PDB entry 8YAJ | electron microscopy, 3.20 A resolution | chains D and I of the 6 polymer chains in the assembly

# Chain D
Protein: Tubulin beta-1 chain
Organism: Caenorhabditis elegans
Reference sequence: P12456 (TBB1_CAEEL); residue numbers follow UniProt; this construct covers 1-441
Chain sequence (441 residues; row label = number of the first residue in the row):
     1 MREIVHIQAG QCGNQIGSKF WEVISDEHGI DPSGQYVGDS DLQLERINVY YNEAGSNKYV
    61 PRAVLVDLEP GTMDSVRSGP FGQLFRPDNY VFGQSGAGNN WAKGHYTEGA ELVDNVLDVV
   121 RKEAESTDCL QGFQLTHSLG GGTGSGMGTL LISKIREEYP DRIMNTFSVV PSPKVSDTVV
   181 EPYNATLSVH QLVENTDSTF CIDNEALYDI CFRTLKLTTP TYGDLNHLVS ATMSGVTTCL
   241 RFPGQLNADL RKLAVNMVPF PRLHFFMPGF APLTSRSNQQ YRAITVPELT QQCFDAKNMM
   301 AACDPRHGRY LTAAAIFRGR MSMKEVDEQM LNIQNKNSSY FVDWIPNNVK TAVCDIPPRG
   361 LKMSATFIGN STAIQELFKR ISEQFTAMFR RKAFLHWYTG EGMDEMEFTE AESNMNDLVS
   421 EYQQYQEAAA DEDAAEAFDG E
Not modelled in the structure: 428-441
Curated features (UniProtKB/Swiss-Prot):
  - binding site (GTP): Gln11, Glu69, Ser138, Gly142, Thr143, Gly144, Asn204, Asn226
  - binding site (Mg(2+)): Glu69
Residues lining bound ligands: phosphomethylphosphonic acid guanylate ester (G2P): Gly10, Gln11, Cys12, Gln15, Asp67, Gly96, Ala97, Gly98, Asn99, Ser138, Gly140, Gly141, Gly142, Thr143, Gly144, Ser145, Val169, Asp177, Asn204, Leu207, Tyr222, Leu225, Asn226

# Chain I
Protein: Alpha-tubulin N-acetyltransferase 2
Organism: Caenorhabditis elegans
Notes: EC 2.3.1.108
Reference sequence: Q23192 (ATAT2_CAEEL); numbering as in UniProt (aligned over 1-263)
Chain sequence (263 residues; row label = number of the first residue in the row):
     1 MEIAFDLSTI FTDNIQRLTR TDLLKYGPKR YWAVAQSIDC LGEMSSKFHG WKRVITMYDK
    61 IVDHDEEQTT YIMWEKVNGS KSILKGLLRV GYKTLYLTDN EQNQYMEKAM CILDFFVVPT
   121 EQRSGNGFKM FDEMLKAENV TVDQCAFDKP SAALQQFLEK YYDRKDLVWQ SNKYALCSNF
   181 FIGRHPTVPF TPRQTKRASR ASSAVSSHAS SRNTSPIGRN RPRHDSVADL MRQDMLAGVR
   241 AEVDPNSPTG LKNARDFGHR RIW
Not modelled in the structure: 1-213

# How chain D and chain I interact
Pairs across the interface - 38 pairs, chain D then chain I:
  Gln11(D) - Lys252(I)
  Gln15(D) - Lys252(I)
  Gln15(D) - Asp256(I)
  Ser18(D) - Phe257(I)
  Lys19(D) - Gly258(I)
  Lys19(D) - His259(I)  hydrogen bond
  Glu22(D) - His259(I)  salt bridge
  Ser75(D) - Lys252(I)
  Ser75(D) - Phe257(I)
  Arg77(D) - Arg240(I)  hydrogen bond (backbone-side chain)
  Ser78(D) - Arg240(I)
  Ser78(D) - Asn253(I)  hydrogen bond (backbone-side chain)
  Gly79(D) - Arg240(I)  hydrogen bond (backbone-side chain)
  Gly79(D) - Asn253(I)
  Pro80(D) - Arg240(I)
  Pro80(D) - Phe257(I)
  Gln83(D) - Gly238(I)
  Leu215(D) - Ile262(I)  hydrophobic
  Leu217(D) - Arg260(I)
  Thr218(D) - Arg260(I)  hydrogen bond (backbone-side chain)
  Thr219(D) - Arg260(I)  hydrogen bond (backbone-side chain)
  Pro220(D) - Arg260(I)
  Thr221(D) - Arg255(I)  hydrogen bond (side chain-backbone)
  Tyr222(D) - Asp256(I)
  Gly223(D) - Arg255(I)  hydrogen bond (backbone-backbone)
  Gly223(D) - Gly258(I)
  Gly223(D) - His259(I)
  Asp224(D) - His259(I)
  Asp224(D) - Arg260(I)  salt bridge
  Asn226(D) - Asp256(I)
  His227(D) - His259(I)  hydrogen bond
  His227(D) - Trp263(I)
  Phe270(D) - Trp263(I)
  Gln279(D) - Ile262(I)  hydrogen bond (side chain-backbone)
  Pro358(D) - Trp263(I)  hydrophobic
  Arg359(D) - Trp263(I)
  Gly360(D) - Trp263(I)
  Leu361(D) - Trp263(I)  hydrophobic
Other interface residues (no listed pair), chain D (35 interface residues in all): Ser33, Val76, Phe81, Gly82, Leu228, Ala231, Leu273
Other interface residues (no listed pair), chain I (13 interface residues in all): Thr249

# Summary
35 residues of chain D and 13 residues of chain I are in contact, with 10 hydrogen bonds and 2 salt bridges.
Among the polar pairs are Glu22(D)-His259(I), Asp224(D)-Arg260(I) and Lys19(D)-His259(I). Ligands of chain D:
phosphomethylphosphonic acid guanylate ester.
Here chain D is Tubulin beta-1 chain and chain I is Alpha-tubulin N-acetyltransferase 2, both from
Caenorhabditis elegans. Entry 8YAJ (ATAT-2 bound MEC-12/MEC-7 microtubule without acetyl-CoA) was determined
by electron microscopy, deposited together with 8Y9F, 8YAL and 8YAR.
